PDB entry 6LVE | electron microscopy, 3.10 A resolution | chains A and B of the 8 polymer chains in the assembly

== Chain A ==
Protein: N, N-dimethylformamidase large subunit
Organism: Paracoccus sp. SSG05
Notes: EC 3.5.1.56
Reference sequence: I6NT79 (I6NT79_9RHOB); numbering as in UniProt (aligned over 1-762)
Amino-acid sequence (775 residues; numbered 1 to 775; the number before each row is that of its first residue):
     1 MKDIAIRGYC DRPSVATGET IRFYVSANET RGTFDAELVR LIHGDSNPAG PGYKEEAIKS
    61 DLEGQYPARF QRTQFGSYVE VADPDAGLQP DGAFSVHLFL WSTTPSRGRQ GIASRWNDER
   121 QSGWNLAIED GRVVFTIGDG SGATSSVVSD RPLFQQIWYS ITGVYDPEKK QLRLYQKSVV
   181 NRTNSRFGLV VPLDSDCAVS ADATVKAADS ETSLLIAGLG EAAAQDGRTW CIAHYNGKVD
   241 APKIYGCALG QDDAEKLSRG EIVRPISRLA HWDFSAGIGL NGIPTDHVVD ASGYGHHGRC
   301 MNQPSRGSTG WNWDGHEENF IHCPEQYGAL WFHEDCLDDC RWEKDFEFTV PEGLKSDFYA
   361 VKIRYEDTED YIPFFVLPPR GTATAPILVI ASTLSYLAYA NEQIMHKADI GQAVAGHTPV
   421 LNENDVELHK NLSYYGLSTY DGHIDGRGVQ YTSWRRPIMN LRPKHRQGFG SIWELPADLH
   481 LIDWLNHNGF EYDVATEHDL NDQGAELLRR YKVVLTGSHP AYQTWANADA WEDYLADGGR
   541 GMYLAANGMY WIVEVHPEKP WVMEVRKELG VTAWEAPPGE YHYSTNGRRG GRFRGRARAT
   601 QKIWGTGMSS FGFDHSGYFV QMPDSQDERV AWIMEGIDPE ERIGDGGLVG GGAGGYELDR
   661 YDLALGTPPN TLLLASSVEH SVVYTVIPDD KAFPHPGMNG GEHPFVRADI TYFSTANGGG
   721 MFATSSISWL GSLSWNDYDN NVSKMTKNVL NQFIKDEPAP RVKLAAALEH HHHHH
Unresolved in the structure: 411-415, 466-470, 762-775
Sequence notes: engineered mutation Ala-521 (Glu in I6NT79); expression tag (763-775)
Reported in the primary citation:
  - mutagenesis - E521A: abolished binding to Fe
  - catalytic residues: His-519
  - mutagenesis - Y440A: abolished catalytic activity
  - mutagenesis - S395A: unchanged catalytic activity on DMF
  - mutagenesis - H519A, N547A, E657A: abolished catalytic activity on DMF
  - catalytic residues: Asn-547, Glu-657 (proposed by the authors, not directly observed)

== Chain B ==
Protein: N, N-dimethylformamidase small subunit
Organism: Paracoccus sp. SSG05
Notes: EC 3.5.1.56
Reference sequence: I6NWZ0 (I6NWZ0_9RHOB); residues 1-132 here = UniProt positions 1-132
Amino-acid sequence (132 residues; row label = number of the first residue in the row):
     1 MTEASESCVR DPSNYRDRSA DWYAFYDERR RKEIIDIIDE HPEIVEEHAA NPFGYRKHPS
    61 PYLQRVHNYF RMQPTFGRYY IYSEREWDAY RIATIREFGE LPELGDERFK TEEEAMHAVF
   121 LRRIEDVRAE LA
Unresolved in the structure: 1-7, 96-100, 132

== Chain A / chain B interface ==
Contacting residue pairs - 55 pairs, chain A then chain B:
  Lys-2(A) / Glu-84(B)
  Arg-151(A) / Arg-10(B)
  Leu-153(A) / Pro-12(B)
  Phe-154(A) / Val-9(B)  hydrophobic
  Phe-154(A) / Asp-11(B)
  Phe-154(A) / Pro-12(B)  hydrophobic
  Pro-192(A) / Cys-8(B)
  Pro-192(A) / Val-9(B)  hydrogen bond (backbone-backbone)
  Leu-193(A) / Val-9(B)
  Asp-194(A) / Val-9(B)  hydrogen bond (backbone-backbone)
  Asp-194(A) / Arg-10(B)
  Ile-404(A) / Tyr-80(B)
  Met-405(A) / Tyr-80(B)
  Met-405(A) / Ile-95(B)  hydrophobic
  Met-405(A) / Pro-102(B)
  Ala-408(A) / Gly-77(B)
  Ala-408(A) / Tyr-80(B)
  His-417(A) / Pro-52(B)
  His-417(A) / Phe-53(B)
  His-417(A) / Arg-71(B)  hydrogen bond
  His-417(A) / Met-116(B)
  Thr-418(A) / Ile-81(B)
  Thr-418(A) / Met-116(B)
  Thr-418(A) / Val-119(B)
  Thr-418(A) / Arg-123(B)
  Pro-419(A) / Tyr-80(B)  hydrophobic
  Pro-419(A) / Ile-81(B)
  Val-420(A) / Ile-81(B)
  Leu-421(A) / Tyr-80(B)  hydrophobic
  Leu-421(A) / Ile-81(B)  hydrogen bond (backbone-backbone)
  Leu-421(A) / Tyr-82(B)
  Leu-421(A) / Ser-83(B)  hydrogen bond (backbone-backbone)
  Asn-422(A) / Tyr-82(B)
  Asn-422(A) / Ser-83(B)
  Glu-423(A) / Tyr-82(B)
  Glu-423(A) / Glu-84(B)
  Glu-423(A) / Arg-85(B)
  His-465(A) / Arg-85(B)
  Phe-613(A) / Arg-71(B)
  His-615(A) / Phe-53(B)  hydrogen bond (side chain-backbone)
  His-615(A) / Gly-54(B)
  His-615(A) / Tyr-55(B)
  His-615(A) / Arg-56(B)
  His-615(A) / His-58(B)  hydrogen bond
  Ser-616(A) / Arg-56(B)  hydrogen bond (backbone-side chain)
  Gly-617(A) / Arg-56(B)
  Tyr-618(A) / Arg-56(B)
  Asp-645(A) / Tyr-55(B)
  Asp-645(A) / Arg-56(B)  salt bridge
  Gly-650(A) / Tyr-55(B)
  Gly-651(A) / Tyr-55(B)  hydrogen bond (backbone-side chain)
  Gly-651(A) / Arg-56(B)
  His-680(A) / His-58(B)
  Ser-681(A) / His-58(B)
  Val-682(A) / Gln-64(B)
Other interface residues (no listed pair), chain A (38 interface residues in all): Met-1, Pro-152, Gly-416, Val-426, Lys-430, Asp-614, Gly-646, Gly-652, Glu-679
Other interface residues (no listed pair), chain B (31 interface residues in all): Pro-59, Phe-76, Tyr-79, Glu-86, Leu-101, Glu-112

== Overview ==
38 residues of chain A face 31 of chain B across their interface; the contacts include 9 hydrogen bonds and 1
salt bridge. Among the polar pairs are Asp-645(A)/Arg-56(B), His-417(A)/Arg-71(B) and His-615(A)/Phe-53(B).
From the paper: catalytic residues His-519(A), Asn-547(A) and Glu-657(A); H519A, N547A and E657A of chain A
abolish catalytic activity on DMF; 6 substitutions were tested in all.
Chain A is N, N-dimethylformamidase large subunit and chain B is N, N-dimethylformamidase small subunit, both
from Paracoccus sp. SSG05; the structure, Structure of Dimethylformamidase, tetramer, E521A mutant, was
determined by electron microscopy, deposited together with 6LVV, 6LVB, 6LVC and 6LVD.
